Entry 3DW8 (X-ray diffraction, 2.85 A resolution); this record covers chains A and C of the 4 polymer chains in the assembly.

Chain A:
Protein: Serine/threonine-protein phosphatase 2A 65 kDa regulatory subunit A alpha isoform
Organism: Homo sapiens
Notes: fragment: A delta 8: Residues 9-589
UniProt: P30153 (2AAA_HUMAN); numbering as in UniProt (aligned over 9-589)
Chain sequence (582 residues; numbered 8 to 589; the number before each row is that of its first residue):
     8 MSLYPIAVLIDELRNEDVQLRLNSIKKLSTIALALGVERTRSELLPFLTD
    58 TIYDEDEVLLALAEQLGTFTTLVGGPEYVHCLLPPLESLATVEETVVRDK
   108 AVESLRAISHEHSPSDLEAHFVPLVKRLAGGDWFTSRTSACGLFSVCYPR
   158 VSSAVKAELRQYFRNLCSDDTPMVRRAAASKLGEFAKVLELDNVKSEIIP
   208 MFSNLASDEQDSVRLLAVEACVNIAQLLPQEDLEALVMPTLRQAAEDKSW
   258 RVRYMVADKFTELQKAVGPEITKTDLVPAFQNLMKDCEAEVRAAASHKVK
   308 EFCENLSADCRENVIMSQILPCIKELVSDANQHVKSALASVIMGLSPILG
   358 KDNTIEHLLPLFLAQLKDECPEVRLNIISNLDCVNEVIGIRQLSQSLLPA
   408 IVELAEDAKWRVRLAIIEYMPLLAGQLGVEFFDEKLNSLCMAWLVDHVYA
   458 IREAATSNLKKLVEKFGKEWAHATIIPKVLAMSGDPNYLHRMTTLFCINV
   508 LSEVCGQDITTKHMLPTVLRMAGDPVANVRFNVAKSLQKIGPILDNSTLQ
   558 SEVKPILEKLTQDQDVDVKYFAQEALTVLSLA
Differences from the reference sequence: expression tag (8)
UniProt features mapped onto this chain:
  - modified residue: Lys280 (N6-acetyllysine)
  - natural variant: Val132 (V132L: In HJS2), Pro179 (P179L: In HJS2), Met180 (M180T: In HJS2; M180V: In HJS2), Arg182 (R182W: In HJS2), Arg258 (R258H: In HJS2), Val470 (V470A: In HJS2; uncertain significance), Arg498 (R498L: In HJS2)

Chain C:
Protein: Serine/threonine-protein phosphatase 2A catalytic subunit alpha isoform
Organism: Homo sapiens
Notes: EC 3.1.3.16
UniProt: P67775 (PP2AA_HUMAN); residues 1-309 here = UniProt positions 1-309
Chain sequence (309 residues; row label = number of the first residue in the row):
     1 MDEKVFTKELDQWIEQLNECKQLSESQVKSLCEKAKEILTKESNVQEVRC
    51 PVTVCGDVHGQFHDLMELFRIGGKSPDTNYLFMGDYVDRGYYSVETVTLL
   101 VALKVRYRERITILRGNHESRQITQVYGFYDECLRKYGNANVWKYFTDLF
   151 DYLPLTALVDGQIFCLHGGLSPSIDTLDHIRALDRLQEVPHEGPMCDLLW
   201 SDPDDRGGWGISPRGAGYTFGQDISETFNHANGLTLVSRAHQLVMEGYNW
   251 CHDRNVVTIFSAPNYCYRCGNQAAIMELDDTLKYSFLQFDPAPRRGEPHV
   301 TRRTPDYFL
Unresolved in the structure: 1-5, 294-309
Ion coordination: Mn2+ site 1: Asp57, His59, Asp85; Mn2+ site 2: Asp85, Asn117, His167, His241
UniProt features mapped onto this chain:
  - active site: His118 (Proton donor)
  - binding site (Mn(2+)): Asp57, His59, Asp85, Asn117, His167, His241
  - binding site (Zn(2+)): Asp57, His59, Asp85
  - binding site (Fe(3+)): Asp85, Asn117, His167, His241
  - modified residue: Tyr307 (Phosphotyrosine), Leu309 (Leucine methyl ester)
  - natural variant: Gly60 (G60V: In HJS3; uncertain significance), Asp88 (D88G: In HJS3), Gln122 (Q122H: In HJS3), Gln125 to Leu309 (deletion: In HJS3), Tyr127 (Y127C: In HJS3), Asp131 (D131H: In HJS3), His191 (H191R: In HJS3), Arg214 to Leu309 (deletion: In HJS3), Asp223 (D223H: In HJS3; D223V: In HJS3), Tyr265 (Y265C: In HJS3), Phe308 (F308FF: In HJS3)
  - mutagenesis: Asp85 (D85N: Loss of phosphatase activity), Leu309 (L309A: Loss of binding to PP2A B-alpha regulatory subunit)
Reported in the primary citation:
  - conformationally variable residues (order/disorder transition): Arg294 to Leu309

Interface between chain A and chain C:
Contacting residue pairs (42):
  Trp417(A) - Glu67(C)
  Trp417(A) - Ile71(C)
  Arg418(A) - Glu67(C)  salt bridge
  Arg418(A) - Arg70(C)
  Arg418(A) - Pro293(C)
  His454(A) - Ile71(C)
  His454(A) - Leu287(C)
  Val455(A) - Arg70(C)
  Val455(A) - Ile71(C)  hydrophobic
  Tyr456(A) - Arg70(C)
  Tyr456(A) - Ile71(C)  hydrogen bond (backbone-backbone)
  Tyr456(A) - Gly72(C)
  Tyr456(A) - Gly73(C)
  Tyr456(A) - Lys74(C)  hydrogen bond
  Ala457(A) - Arg70(C)  hydrogen bond (backbone-backbone)
  Glu460(A) - Lys74(C)  salt bridge
  Pro493(A) - Asp280(C)
  Asn494(A) - Asp279(C)
  Asn494(A) - Asp280(C)
  Tyr495(A) - Pro51(C)  hydrophobic
  Tyr495(A) - Asp77(C)
  Tyr495(A) - Thr78(C)
  Tyr495(A) - Asn79(C)  hydrogen bond (side chain-backbone)
  Tyr495(A) - Asp280(C)  hydrogen bond (backbone-side chain)
  Leu496(A) - Thr78(C)
  Leu496(A) - Glu277(C)
  Arg498(A) - Asp280(C)  salt bridge
  Met499(A) - Asp77(C)
  Val533(A) - Asp280(C)
  Asn535(A) - Pro76(C)  hydrogen bond (side chain-backbone)
  Asn535(A) - Asp77(C)  hydrogen bond (side chain-backbone)
  Asn535(A) - Asn79(C)  hydrogen bond
  Asn535(A) - Arg110(C)  hydrogen bond
  Phe538(A) - Pro76(C)
  Phe538(A) - Arg110(C)
  Asn539(A) - Asp77(C)  hydrogen bond
  Lys542(A) - Asp77(C)  salt bridge
  Asp572(A) - Arg110(C)  salt bridge
  Asp574(A) - Tyr107(C)
  Asp574(A) - Glu109(C)
  Asp574(A) - Arg110(C)  salt bridge
  Tyr577(A) - Arg106(C)
Also at the interface, not in a pair above, chain A (26 interface residues in all): Arg459, Phe503, Ala534, Val573, Phe578
Also at the interface, not in a pair above, chain C (23 interface residues in all): Thr7, Asp11, Phe69

Overview:
26 residues of chain A and 23 residues of chain C are in contact, with 10 hydrogen bonds and 6 salt bridges.
Polar contacts include Arg418(A)-Glu67(C), Glu460(A)-Lys74(C) and Arg498(A)-Asp280(C). Curated annotation
(UniProt) lists active-site residue His118(C), 6 Mn2+-binding residues, 3 Zn2+-binding residues and 4
Fe3+-binding residues on chain C. From the paper: conformational variability at Arg294(C).
Here chain A is Serine/threonine-protein phosphatase 2A 65 kDa regulatory subunit A alpha isoform and chain C
is Serine/threonine-protein phosphatase 2A catalytic subunit alpha isoform, both from Homo sapiens. Entry 3DW8
(Structure of a Protein Phosphatase 2A Holoenzyme with B55 subunit) was determined by X-ray diffraction.
